4WSK - chain A; structure by X-ray diffraction, 1.92 A resolution.

[Chain A]
Protein: Alpha-L-fucosidase
Organism: Bacteroides thetaiotaomicron
UniProtKB: Q8A3I4 (Q8A3I4_BACTN); numbering as in UniProt (aligned over 35-480)
Chain sequence (469 residues; each row starts with the number of its first residue):
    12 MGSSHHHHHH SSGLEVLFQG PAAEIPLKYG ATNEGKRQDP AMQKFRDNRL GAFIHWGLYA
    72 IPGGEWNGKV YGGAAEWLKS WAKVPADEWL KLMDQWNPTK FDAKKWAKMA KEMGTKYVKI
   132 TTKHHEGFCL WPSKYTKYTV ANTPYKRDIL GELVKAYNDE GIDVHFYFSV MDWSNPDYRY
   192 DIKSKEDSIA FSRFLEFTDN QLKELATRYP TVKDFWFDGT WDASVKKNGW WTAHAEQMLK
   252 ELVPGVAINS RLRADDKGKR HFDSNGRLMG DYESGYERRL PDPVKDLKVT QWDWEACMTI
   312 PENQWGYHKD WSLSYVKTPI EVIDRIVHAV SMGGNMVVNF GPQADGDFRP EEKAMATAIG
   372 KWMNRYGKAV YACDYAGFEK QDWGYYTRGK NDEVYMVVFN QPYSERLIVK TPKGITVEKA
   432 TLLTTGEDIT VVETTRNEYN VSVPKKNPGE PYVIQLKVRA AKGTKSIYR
Disordered / not traced: 12-34, 480
Glycans and other covalent adducts: compound 3U2 linked to Asp-229
Construct notes: initiating methionine (12); expression tag (13-34)
Small-molecule neighbours: 3U2 (N-[(1S,2R,3R,4S,5R)-3,4,5-trihydroxy-2-methylcyclohexyl]benzamide): His-66, Glu-87, Trp-88, His-135, His-136, Tyr-178, Trp-227, Trp-232, Arg-262, Glu-288, Trp-316
What the authors report for this chain:
  - catalytic residues: Glu-288

[Overview]
Covalently linked compound 3U2: at Asp-229. The paper reports the catalytic residue Glu-288.
Chain A is Alpha-L-fucosidase (Bacteroides thetaiotaomicron); the structure, Crystal structure of a bacterial
fucosidase with phenyl((1R,2R,3R,4R,5R,6R)-2,3,4-trihydroxy-5-methyl-7-azabicyclo[4.1.0]heptan-7-yl)methanone,
was determined by X-ray diffraction together with 4WSJ from the same study.
